Entry 6QG5 (electron microscopy, 10.10 A resolution (very low resolution: no residue pairs are listed; an interface is given only as per-side residue counts)); this record covers chains C and G of the 16 polymer chains in the assembly.

Chain C:
Name: Translation initiation factor eIF-2B subunit beta
Organism: Saccharomyces cerevisiae
UniProt: P32502 (EI2BB_YEAST); residues 1-381 here = UniProt positions 1-381
Sequence (381 residues; each row starts with the number of its first residue):
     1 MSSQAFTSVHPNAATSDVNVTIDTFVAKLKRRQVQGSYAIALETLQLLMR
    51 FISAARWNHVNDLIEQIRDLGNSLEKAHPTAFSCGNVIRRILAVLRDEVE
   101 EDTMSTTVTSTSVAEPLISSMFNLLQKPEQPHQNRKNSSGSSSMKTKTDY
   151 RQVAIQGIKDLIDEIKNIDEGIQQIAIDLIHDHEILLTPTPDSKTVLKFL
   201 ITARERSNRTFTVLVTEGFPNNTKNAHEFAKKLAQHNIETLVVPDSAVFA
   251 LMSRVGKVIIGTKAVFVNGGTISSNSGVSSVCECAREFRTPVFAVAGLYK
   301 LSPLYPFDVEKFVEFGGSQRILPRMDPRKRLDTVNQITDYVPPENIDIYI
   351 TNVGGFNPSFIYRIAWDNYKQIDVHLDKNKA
Not modelled in the structure: 1-9, 109-112, 129-146, 377-381

Chain G:
Name: Translation initiation factor eIF-2B subunit delta
Organism: Saccharomyces cerevisiae
UniProt: P12754 (EI2BD_YEAST); residues 1-651 here = UniProt positions 1-651
Sequence (651 residues; row label = number of the first residue in the row):
     1 MSESEAKSRSATPPSKAKQATPTTTAAANGEKKLTNKELKELKKQEKAAK
    51 RAAMKQANGISIEQQQQQAQMKKEKKQLQREQQQKREQKQKNANKKKQNE
   101 RNVKKSTLFGHLETTEERRATILALTSAVSSPKTSRITAAGLMVPVVASA
   151 LSGSNVLTASSLMPVGPNASSTVSASAPASTTTTLPASSAALSAGTSSAS
   201 TNTPTAIQQEIASSNASDVAKTLASISLEAGEFNVIPGISSVIPTVLEQS
   251 FDNSSLISSVKELLLNKDLIHPSILLLTSHLAHYKIVGSIPRCIAMLEVF
   301 QIVIKDYQTPKGTTLSRNLTSYLSHQIDLLKKARPLSVTMGNAIRWLKQE
   351 ISLIDPSTPDKAAKKDLCEKIGQFAKEKIELADQLIIDNASTQIEESTTI
   401 VTYGSSKVLTELLLHNAISLKKNIKVIVVDSRPLFEGRKMAETLRNAGVN
   451 VMYALITSLDTIFNMDVDYVFLGAHSILSNGFLYSRAGTAMLAMSAKRRN
   501 IPVLVCCESLKFSQRVQLDSVTFNELADPNDLVNIDYENPVERRGNKGAL
   551 LNQFIKERKFEKKKLAMENKPKGNKIGGKKGSEGESKDASNEEDSNSKNI
   601 LDGWQELPSLNIVNILYDLTPPEYIKKVITEFGALPPSSVPVILREYKGS
   651 A
Not modelled in the structure: 1-236, 258, 465, 594-651
Swiss-Prot annotation at these positions:
  - modified residue: S2 (N-acetylserine), S106 (Phosphoserine), T121 (Phosphothreonine)

How chain C and chain G interact:
At this resolution (10 A) residue pairs are not listed: 49 residues of chain C and 47 of chain G lie at the interface.

Overview:
49 residues of chain C and 47 residues of chain G are in contact.
Here chain C is Translation initiation factor eIF-2B subunit beta and chain G is Translation initiation factor
eIF-2B subunit delta, both from Saccharomyces cerevisiae. Entry 6QG5 (Structure of eIF2B-eIF2 (phosphorylated
at Ser51) complex (model C)) was determined by electron microscopy, deposited together with 6QG0, 6QG1, 6QG2,
6QG3 and 6QG6.
